7CX3 - chains B and G of the 5 polymer chains in the assembly; structure by electron microscopy, 2.80 A resolution.

Chain B:
Protein: Guanine nucleotide-binding protein G(I)/G(S)/G(T) subunit beta-1
From: Homo sapiens
UniProt: P62873 (GBB1_HUMAN); residue numbers follow UniProt; this construct covers 2-340
Amino-acid sequence (358 residues; each row starts with the number of its first residue; numbers below 1 keep their minus sign (Met-17 is residue -17)):
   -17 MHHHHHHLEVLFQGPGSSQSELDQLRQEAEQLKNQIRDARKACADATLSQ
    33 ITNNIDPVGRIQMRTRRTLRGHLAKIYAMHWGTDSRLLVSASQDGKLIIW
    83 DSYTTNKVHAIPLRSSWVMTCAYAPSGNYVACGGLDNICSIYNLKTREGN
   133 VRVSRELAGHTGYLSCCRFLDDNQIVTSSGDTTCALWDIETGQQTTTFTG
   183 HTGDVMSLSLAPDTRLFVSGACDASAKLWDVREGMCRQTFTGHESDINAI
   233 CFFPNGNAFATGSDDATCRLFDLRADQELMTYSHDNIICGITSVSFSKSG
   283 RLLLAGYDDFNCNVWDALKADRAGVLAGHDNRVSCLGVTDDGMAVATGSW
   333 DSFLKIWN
Not modelled in the structure: -17 to 0
Construct notes: initiating methionine (-17); expression tag (-16 to 1)
UniProt features mapped onto this chain:
  - modified residue: Ser2 (N-acetylserine), His266 (Phosphohistidine)
  - natural variant: Leu30 (L30F: In MRD42; uncertain significance), Arg52 (R52G: In MRD42), Gly64 (G64V: In MRD42), Asp76 (D76E: In MRD42; D76G: In MRD42), Gly77 (G77S: In MRD42), Lys78 (K78R: In MRD42), Ile80 (I80N: In MRD42; I80T: In MRD42), His91 (H91R: In MRD42; uncertain significance), Ala92 (A92T: In MRD42), Pro94 (P94S: In MRD42), Leu95 (L95P: In MRD42), Arg96 (R96L: In MRD42), 5 further natural variant entries in UniProt

Chain G:
Protein: Guanine nucleotide-binding protein G(I)/G(S)/G(O) subunit gamma-2
From: Homo sapiens
UniProt: P59768 (GBG2_HUMAN); numbering as in UniProt (aligned over 1-71)
Amino-acid sequence (71 residues; row label = number of the first residue in the row):
     1 MASNNTASIAQARKLVEQLKMEANIDRIKVSKAAADLMAYCEAHAKEDPL
    51 LTPVPASENPFREKKFFCAIL
Not modelled in the structure: 1-4, 63-71
UniProt features mapped onto this chain:
  - modified residue: Ala2 (N-acetylalanine), Cys68 (Cysteine methyl ester)
  - lipidation: Cys68 (S-geranylgeranyl cysteine)

Interface between chain B and chain G:
Pairs across the interface (81; chain B residue first):
  Gln1(B) - Asn5(G)  hydrogen bond (backbone-side chain)
  Leu4(B) - Ser8(G)
  Leu4(B) - Ala12(G)  hydrophobic
  Leu7(B) - Ile9(G)
  Leu7(B) - Ala12(G)  hydrophobic
  Leu7(B) - Arg13(G)
  Glu10(B) - Val16(G)
  Ala11(B) - Leu15(G)  hydrophobic
  Ala11(B) - Leu19(G)
  Leu14(B) - Val16(G)
  Leu14(B) - Leu19(G)  hydrophobic
  Leu14(B) - Lys20(G)
  Lys15(B) - Leu15(G)
  Lys15(B) - Leu19(G)
  Ile18(B) - Leu19(G)
  Ile18(B) - Glu22(G)
  Ile18(B) - Ala23(G)  hydrophobic
  Ile18(B) - Arg27(G)
  Cys25(B) - Arg27(G)
  Cys25(B) - Lys29(G)
  Cys25(B) - Val30(G)  hydrogen bond (backbone-backbone)
  Ala26(B) - Val30(G)  hydrophobic
  Asp27(B) - Lys29(G)
  Asp27(B) - Ser31(G)  hydrogen bond
  Ala28(B) - Val30(G)
  Ala28(B) - Ser31(G)
  Leu30(B) - Ala34(G)  hydrophobic
  Ile33(B) - Ser31(G)
  Ile33(B) - Ala34(G)  hydrophobic
  Ile33(B) - Met38(G)
  Ile37(B) - Met38(G)  hydrophobic
  Val40(B) - Leu51(G)  hydrophobic
  Met45(B) - Leu50(G)  hydrophobic
  Arg48(B) - Asn59(G)
  Arg48(B) - Phe61(G)
  Arg49(B) - Pro60(G)
  Arg49(B) - Phe61(G)
  Ser84(B) - Phe61(G)
  Tyr85(B) - Pro60(G)  hydrophobic
  Tyr85(B) - Phe61(G)  hydrophobic
  Met217(B) - Met21(G)  hydrophobic
  Cys218(B) - Gln18(G)
  Cys218(B) - Met21(G)
  Arg219(B) - Glu22(G)
  Gln220(B) - Glu22(G)
  Gln220(B) - Ile25(G)
  Thr221(B) - Glu22(G)  hydrogen bond
  Phe235(B) - Tyr40(G)  hydrophobic
  Phe235(B) - Cys41(G)  hydrophobic
  Pro236(B) - Tyr40(G)
  Asn237(B) - Tyr40(G)
  Asp254(B) - Ala33(G)
  Arg256(B) - Asp26(G)
  Arg256(B) - Arg27(G)
  Arg256(B) - Ile28(G)  hydrogen bond (backbone-backbone)
  Arg256(B) - Lys32(G)
  Arg256(B) - Asp36(G)  salt bridge
  Ala257(B) - Ile28(G)
  Asp258(B) - Ile25(G)
  Asp258(B) - Arg27(G)  salt bridge
  Gln259(B) - Val30(G)
  Leu261(B) - Val30(G)  hydrophobic
  Ser279(B) - Asp48(G)  hydrogen bond
  Lys280(B) - Glu47(G)
  Lys280(B) - Asp48(G)
  Ser281(B) - Tyr40(G)
  Ser281(B) - Cys41(G)  hydrogen bond (side chain-backbone)
  Ser281(B) - His44(G)  hydrogen bond (side chain-backbone)
  Ser281(B) - Asp48(G)
  Gly282(B) - Cys41(G)
  Leu300(B) - Cys41(G)  hydrophobic
  Val320(B) - Leu50(G)  hydrophobic
  Asp323(B) - Pro49(G)
  Gly324(B) - Pro49(G)
  Gly324(B) - Leu50(G)
  Met325(B) - Pro49(G)  hydrophobic
  Ala326(B) - Phe61(G)  hydrophobic
  Val327(B) - Leu50(G)  hydrophobic
  Ile338(B) - Phe61(G)  hydrophobic
  Asn340(B) - Asn59(G)  hydrogen bond
  Asn340(B) - Phe61(G)
Also at the interface, not in a pair above, chain B (57 interface residues in all): Gln17, Ala21, Arg22, Ile43, Trp63, Ala240, Leu252, Arg283, Leu284
Also at the interface, not in a pair above, chain G (40 interface residues in all): Ala35, Leu37, Ala45, Glu58

Summary:
57 residues of chain B face 40 of chain G across their interface, with 9 hydrogen bonds and 2 salt bridges.
Among the polar pairs are Arg256(B)-Asp36(G), Asp258(B)-Arg27(G) and Gln1(B)-Asn5(G).
Chain B is Guanine nucleotide-binding protein G(I)/G(S)/G(T) subunit beta-1 and chain G is Guanine
nucleotide-binding protein G(I)/G(S)/G(O) subunit gamma-2, both from Homo sapiens; the structure, Cryo-EM
structure of the Taprenepag-bound EP2-Gs complex, was determined by electron microscopy together with 7CX2 and
7CX4 from the same study.
